5WQN - chains A and D; structure by X-ray diffraction, 2.00 A resolution.

# Chain A (and D)
Molecule: Probable dehydrogenase
Source organism: Pseudomonas aeruginosa (strain ATCC 15692 / DSM 22644 / CIP 104116 / JCM 14847 / LMG 12228 / 1C / PRS 101 / PAO1)
Notes: chain D of this document is another copy of the same molecule, construct and numbering; everything in this record applies to it too
UniProt: Q9HWU9 (Q9HWU9_PSEAE); numbering as in UniProt (aligned over 1-229)
Sequence (229 residues; numbered 1 to 229; the number before each row is that of its first residue):
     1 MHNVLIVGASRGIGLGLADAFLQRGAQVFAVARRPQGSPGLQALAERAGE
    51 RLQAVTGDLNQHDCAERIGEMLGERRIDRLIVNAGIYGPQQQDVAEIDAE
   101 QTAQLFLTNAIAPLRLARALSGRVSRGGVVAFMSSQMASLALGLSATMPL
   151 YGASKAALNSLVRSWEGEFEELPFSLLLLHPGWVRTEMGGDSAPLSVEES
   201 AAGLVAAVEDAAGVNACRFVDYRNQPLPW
Not modelled in the structure: 183-194 (chain D: 189-191)

# Interface between chain A and chain D
Contacting residue pairs (59; chain A residue first):
  His-62(A) / Ala-95(D)
  Val-94(A) / Ile-111(D)
  Val-94(A) / Arg-115(D)
  Val-94(A) / Arg-118(D)
  Ala-95(A) / Arg-115(D)
  Ile-97(A) / Ile-111(D)  hydrophobic
  Ala-99(A) / Ala-103(D)
  Ala-99(A) / Leu-107(D)  hydrophobic
  Thr-102(A) / Phe-106(D)
  Thr-102(A) / Leu-107(D)
  Thr-102(A) / Ile-111(D)
  Ala-103(A) / Ala-99(D)
  Phe-106(A) / Thr-102(D)
  Phe-106(A) / Phe-106(D)  hydrophobic
  Leu-107(A) / Ala-99(D)  hydrophobic
  Leu-107(A) / Thr-102(D)
  Ile-111(A) / Val-94(D)
  Ile-111(A) / Ile-97(D)  hydrophobic
  Ile-111(A) / Thr-102(D)
  Leu-114(A) / Val-94(D)  hydrophobic
  Arg-115(A) / Val-94(D)
  Arg-115(A) / Ala-95(D)
  Arg-118(A) / Asp-93(D)  salt bridge
  Arg-118(A) / Val-94(D)
  Leu-140(A) / Asn-159(D)
  Leu-140(A) / Ser-160(D)
  Leu-140(A) / Arg-163(D)  hydrogen bond (backbone-side chain)
  Leu-140(A) / Trp-229(D)  hydrophobic
  Ala-141(A) / Arg-163(D)  hydrogen bond (backbone-side chain)
  Gly-143(A) / Arg-163(D)
  Ser-145(A) / Ser-164(D)
  Ala-146(A) / Ser-164(D)
  Ala-146(A) / Gly-167(D)
  Ala-146(A) / Glu-168(D)
  Pro-149(A) / Leu-161(D)
  Pro-149(A) / Ser-164(D)
  Gly-152(A) / Ser-160(D)
  Ala-153(A) / Ala-157(D)
  Ala-153(A) / Ser-160(D)  hydrogen bond (backbone-side chain)
  Ala-153(A) / Leu-161(D)  hydrophobic
  Ala-156(A) / Ser-160(D)
  Ala-157(A) / Ala-153(D)
  Asn-159(A) / Leu-140(D)
  Ser-160(A) / Leu-140(D)
  Ser-160(A) / Gly-152(D)
  Ser-160(A) / Ala-153(D)  hydrogen bond (side chain-backbone)
  Ser-160(A) / Ala-156(D)
  Leu-161(A) / Pro-149(D)
  Leu-161(A) / Ala-153(D)  hydrophobic
  Arg-163(A) / Leu-140(D)  hydrogen bond (side chain-backbone)
  Arg-163(A) / Ala-141(D)  hydrogen bond (side chain-backbone)
  Arg-163(A) / Gly-143(D)
  Ser-164(A) / Ser-145(D)
  Ser-164(A) / Ala-146(D)
  Ser-164(A) / Pro-149(D)
  Gly-167(A) / Ala-146(D)
  Glu-168(A) / Ala-146(D)
  Trp-229(A) / Leu-140(D)  hydrophobic
  Trp-229(A) / Ala-141(D)
Also at the interface, not in a pair above, chain A (33 interface residues in all): Leu-142, Leu-150
Also at the interface, not in a pair above, chain D (33 interface residues in all): Leu-114, Leu-142, Leu-150

# Summary
The chain A/chain D interface involves 33 residues from each chain; the contacts include 6 hydrogen bonds and
1 salt bridge. Polar pairs include Arg-118(A)/Asp-93(D), Leu-140(A)/Arg-163(D) and Ala-141(A)/Arg-163(D).
Chain A and chain D are both Probable dehydrogenase (Pseudomonas aeruginosa (strain ATCC 15692 / DSM 22644 /
CIP 104116 / JCM 14847 / LMG 12228 / 1C / PRS 101 / PAO1)); the structure, Crystal structure of a carbonyl
reductase from Pseudomonas aeruginosa PAO1 (condition II), was determined by X-ray diffraction, deposited
together with 5WQM, 5WQO and 5WQP.
